PDB entry 9IYB | electron microscopy, 2.82 A resolution | chains A and C of the 5 polymer chains in the assembly

[Chain A]
Name: Prostaglandin D2 receptor 2
Organism: Homo sapiens
UniProtKB: Q9Y5Y4 (PD2R2_HUMAN); numbering as in UniProt (aligned over 1-395)
Sequence (395 residues; row label = number of the first residue in the row):
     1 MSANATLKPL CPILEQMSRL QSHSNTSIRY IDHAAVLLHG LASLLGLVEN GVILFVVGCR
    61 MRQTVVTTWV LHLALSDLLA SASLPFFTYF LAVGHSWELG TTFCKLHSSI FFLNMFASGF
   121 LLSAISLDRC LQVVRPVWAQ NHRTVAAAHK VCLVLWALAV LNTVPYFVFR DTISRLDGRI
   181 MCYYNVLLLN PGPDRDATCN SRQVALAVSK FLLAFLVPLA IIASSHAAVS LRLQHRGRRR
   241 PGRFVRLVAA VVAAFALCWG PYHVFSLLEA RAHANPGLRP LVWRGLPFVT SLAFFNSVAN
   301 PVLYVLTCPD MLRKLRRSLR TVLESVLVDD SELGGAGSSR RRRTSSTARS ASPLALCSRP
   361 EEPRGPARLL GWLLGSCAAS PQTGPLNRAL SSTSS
Disordered / not traced: 1-9, 23-30, 192-194, 323-395
Cystine bridges: Cys104-Cys182
Ligand contacts:
  - A1D5Q ([(2R)-1-hexadecanoyloxy-3-[oxidanyl-[(2S,3R,5R,6S)-2,3,4,5,6-pentakis(oxidanyl)cyclohexyl]oxy-phosphoryl]oxy-propan-2-yl] (Z)-octadec-9-enoate): Trp69, Phe120, Ser123, Ala124, Leu127, Asp128, Trp138, His142, Arg143, Ala147, Ala148, Lys150, Val151, Val154, Leu155
  - prostaglandin d2 (PG2): Phe87, Phe90, Trp97, His107, Phe111, Phe112, Arg170, Ile180, Met181, Cys182, Tyr183, Tyr184, Lys210, Tyr262, Leu286, Pro287, Thr290, Phe294
Swiss-Prot annotation at these positions:
  - motif: Asp330 to Leu333 (Involved in the recycling of CRTH2)
  - modified residue (Phosphoserine): Ser331, Ser345
  - glycosylation (N-linked (GlcNAc...) asparagine): Asn4, Asn25
  - mutagenesis: Asp330 (D330A: 45% increases internalization of PTGDR2), Ser331 (S331A: 45% increases internalization of PTGDR2), Glu332 (E332A: 45% increases internalization of PTGDR2), Leu333 (L333A: 45% increase in internalization of PTGDR2), Thr347 (T347A: Decreases in PKC-induced internalization of PTGDR2)

[Chain C]
Name: Guanine nucleotide-binding protein G(I)/G(S)/G(T) subunit beta-1
Organism: Homo sapiens
UniProtKB: P62873 (GBB1_HUMAN); numbering as in UniProt (aligned over 2-340)
Sequence (345 residues; numbered -4 to 340; the number before each row is that of its first residue; numbers below 1 keep their minus sign (Met-4 is residue -4)):
    -4 MGSLLQSELD QLRQEAEQLK NQIRDARKAC ADATLSQITN NIDPVGRIQM RTRRTLRGHL
    56 AKIYAMHWGT DSRLLVSASQ DGKLIIWDSY TTNKVHAIPL RSSWVMTCAY APSGNYVACG
   116 GLDNICSIYN LKTREGNVRV SRELAGHTGY LSCCRFLDDN QIVTSSGDTT CALWDIETGQ
   176 QTTTFTGHTG DVMSLSLAPD TRLFVSGACD ASAKLWDVRE GMCRQTFTGH ESDINAICFF
   236 PNGNAFATGS DDATCRLFDL RADQELMTYS HDNIICGITS VSFSKSGRLL LAGYDDFNCN
   296 VWDALKADRA GVLAGHDNRV SCLGVTDDGM AVATGSWDSF LKIWN
Disordered / not traced: -4 to 3
Differences from the reference sequence: initiating methionine (-4); expression tag (-3 to 1)
Swiss-Prot annotation at these positions:
  - modified residue: Ser2 (N-acetylserine), His266 (Phosphohistidine)
  - natural variant: Leu30 (L30F: In MRD42; uncertain significance), Arg52 (R52G: In MRD42), Gly64 (G64V: In MRD42), Asp76 (D76E: In MRD42; D76G: In MRD42), Gly77 (G77S: In MRD42), Lys78 (K78R: In MRD42), Ile80 (I80N: In MRD42; I80T: In MRD42), His91 (H91R: In MRD42; uncertain significance), Ala92 (A92T: In MRD42), Pro94 (P94S: In MRD42), Leu95 (L95P: In MRD42), Arg96 (R96L: In MRD42), 5 further natural variant entries in UniProt

[How chain A and chain C interact]
Residue-residue contacts - 7 pairs, chain A then chain C:
  Arg62(A) - Leu55(C)
  Arg62(A) - Ser334(C)  hydrogen bond
  Lys314(A) - Asp312(C)  salt bridge
  Lys314(A) - Phe335(C)
  Arg317(A) - Phe292(C)
  Arg317(A) - His311(C)  hydrogen bond (side chain-backbone)
  Arg317(A) - Asp312(C)
Also at the interface, not in a pair above, chain A (4 interface residues in all): Arg60
Also at the interface, not in a pair above, chain C (10 interface residues in all): Arg52, His54, Gly310, Asp333

[In short]
The interface between chain A and chain C involves 4 residues on one side and 10 on the other; the contacts
include 2 hydrogen bonds and 1 salt bridge. Among the polar pairs are Lys314(A)-Asp312(C), Arg62(A)-Ser334(C)
and Arg317(A)-His311(C).
Chain A is Prostaglandin D2 receptor 2 and chain C is Guanine nucleotide-binding protein G(I)/G(S)/G(T)
subunit beta-1, both from Homo sapiens; the structure, Cryo-EM Structure of the Prostaglandin D2 Receptor
2-PGD2 Coupled to G Protein, was determined by electron microscopy together with 8XXU and 8XXV from the same
study.
